9OJZ - chains E and H of the 12 polymer chains in the assembly; structure by electron microscopy, 3.39 A resolution.

# Chain E
Protein: Vesicle-fusing ATPase
From: Cricetulus griseus
Notes: EC 3.6.4.6
Reference sequence: P18708 (NSF_CRIGR); numbering as in UniProt (aligned over 1-744)
Sequence (747 residues; each row starts with the number of its first residue; numbers below 1 keep their minus sign (Gly-2 is residue -2)):
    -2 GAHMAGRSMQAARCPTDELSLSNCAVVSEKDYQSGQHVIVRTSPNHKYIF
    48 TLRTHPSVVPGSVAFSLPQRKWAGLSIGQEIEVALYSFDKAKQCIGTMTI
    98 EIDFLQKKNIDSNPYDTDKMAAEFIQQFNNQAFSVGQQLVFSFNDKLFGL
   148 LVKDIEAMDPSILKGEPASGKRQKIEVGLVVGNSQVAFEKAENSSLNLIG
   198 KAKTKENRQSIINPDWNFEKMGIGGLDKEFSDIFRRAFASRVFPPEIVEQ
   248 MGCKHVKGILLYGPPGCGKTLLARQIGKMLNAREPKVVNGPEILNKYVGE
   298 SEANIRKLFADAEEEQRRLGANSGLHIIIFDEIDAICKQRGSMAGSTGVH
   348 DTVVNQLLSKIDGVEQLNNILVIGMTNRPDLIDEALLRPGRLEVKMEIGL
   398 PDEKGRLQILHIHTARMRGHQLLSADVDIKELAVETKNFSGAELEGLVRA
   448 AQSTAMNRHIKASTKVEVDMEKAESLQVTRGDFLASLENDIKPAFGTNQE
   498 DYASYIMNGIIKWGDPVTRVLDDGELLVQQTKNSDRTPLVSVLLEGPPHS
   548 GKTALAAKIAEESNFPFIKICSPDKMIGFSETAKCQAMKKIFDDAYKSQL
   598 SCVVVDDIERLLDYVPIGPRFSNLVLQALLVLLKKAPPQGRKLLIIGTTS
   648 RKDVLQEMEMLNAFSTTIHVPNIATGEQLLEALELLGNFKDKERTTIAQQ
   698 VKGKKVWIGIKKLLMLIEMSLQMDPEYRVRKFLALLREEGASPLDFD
Not modelled in the structure: -2 to 0, 156-169, 741-744
Differences from the reference sequence: expression tag (-2 to 0)
Residues lining bound ligands:
  - ATP (adenosine-5'-triphosphate), molecule 1: Gly219, Ile220, Gly221, Gly222, Pro261, Pro262, Gly263, Cys264, Gly265, Lys266, Thr267, Leu268, Asn374, Ile406, His410, Gly438, Ala439, Glu442
  - ATP, molecule 2: Asp359, Arg385, Arg388
  - ATP, molecule 3: Tyr502, Ile503, Met504, Asn505, Gly506, Ile507, Ile508, Trp510, Val514, His546, Ser547, Gly548, Lys549, Thr550, Ala551, Leu552, Ile707, Lys708
Swiss-Prot annotation at these positions:
  - binding site (ATP): Asn505 to Trp510, Pro545 to Leu552
  - binding site (Mg(2+)): Thr550
  - modified residue: Lys105 (N6-acetyllysine), Ser207 (Phosphoserine), Tyr259 (Phosphotyrosine), Ser569 (Phosphoserine)
From the paper describing this entry:
  - post-translational modification sites: Ser207 (citing earlier work)

# Chain H
Protein: Syntaxin-1A
From: Rattus norvegicus
Reference sequence: P32851 (STX1A_RAT); numbering as in UniProt (aligned over 1-267)
Sequence (267 residues; row label = number of the first residue in the row):
     1 MKDRTQELRTAKDSDDDDDVTVTVDRDRFMDEFFEQVEEIRGFIDKIAEN
    51 VEEVKRKHSAILASPNPDEKTKEELEELMSDIKKTANKVRSKLKSIEQSI
   101 EQEEGLNRSSADLRIRKTQHSTLSRKFVEVMSEYNATQSDYRERCKGRIQ
   151 RQLEITGRTTTSEELEDMLESGNPAIFASGIIMDSSISKQALSEIETRHS
   201 EIIKLENSIRELHDMFMDMAMLVESQGEMIDRIEYNVEHAVDYVERAVSD
   251 TKKAVKYQSKARRKKIM
Not modelled in the structure: 1-171, 260-267
Swiss-Prot annotation at these positions:
  - site: Lys253, Ala254 (Microbial infection: Cleavage)
  - modified residue (Phosphoserine): Ser14, Ser64, Ser95, Ser188
  - cross-link (Glycyl lysine isopeptide (Lys-Gly)): Lys252 (interchain with G-Cter in SUMO), Lys253 (interchain with G-Cter in SUMO), Lys256 (interchain with G-Cter in SUMO)

# Chain E / chain H interface
Residue-residue contacts (9; chain E residue first):
  Lys293(E) with Ile182(H); Met183(H)
  Tyr294(E) with Met183(H); Ser185(H)
  Val295(E) with Met183(H), hydrogen bond (backbone-backbone); Asp184(H)
  Ser343(E) with Ser179(H)
  Thr344(E) with Ser179(H); Ile182(H)
Also at the interface, not in a pair above, chain H (6 interface residues in all): Gly180

# In short
5 residues of chain E face 6 of chain H across their interface, with 1 hydrogen bond. Its one hydrogen bond,
Val295(E)-Met183(H), is backbone to backbone. Chain E binds 3 copies of ATP. UniProt lists 14 ATP-binding
residues and Mg2+-binding residue Thr550(E) on chain E. From the paper: a modification site at Ser207(E).
Chain E is Vesicle-fusing ATPase (Cricetulus griseus) and chain H is Syntaxin-1A (Rattus norvegicus); the
structure, 21bin20S complex (NSF-alphaSNAP-2:1 syntaxin-1a:SNAP-25), non-hydrolyzing, class 5, was determined
by electron microscopy together with 9OJR, 9OJU, 9OK3, 9OK5, 9OKC, 9OLJ and 17 further entries from the same
study.
